PDB entry 9OGM | electron microscopy, 3.50 A resolution | chains I and J of the 17 polymer chains in the assembly

== Chain I ==
Name: BG18 Fab heavy chain
Organism: Homo sapiens
Notes: antibody fragment or engineered binder
Sequence (233 residues; row label = number of the first residue in the row; a row labelled like 82A-82C holds insertion residues (82A, then the next letters in order)):
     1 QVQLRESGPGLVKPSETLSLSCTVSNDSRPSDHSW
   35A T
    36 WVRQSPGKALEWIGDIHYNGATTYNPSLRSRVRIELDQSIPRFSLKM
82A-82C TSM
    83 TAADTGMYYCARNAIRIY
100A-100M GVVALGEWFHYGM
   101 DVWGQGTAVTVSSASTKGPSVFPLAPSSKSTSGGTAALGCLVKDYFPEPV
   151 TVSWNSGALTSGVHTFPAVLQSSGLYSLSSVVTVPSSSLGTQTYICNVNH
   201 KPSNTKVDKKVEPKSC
Not modelled in the structure: 1, 112-216
Cystine bridges: Cys22-Cys92
Covalently attached groups: N-acetylglucosamine (NAG) linked to Asn26

== Chain J ==
Name: BG18 Fab light chain
Organism: Homo sapiens
Notes: antibody fragment or engineered binder
Sequence (214 residues; numbered 1 to 213 plus 2 insertion-coded residues; 1 number in that range is skipped by the numbering (no residue carries it; nothing is unmodelled there); the number before each row is that of its first residue; a row labelled like 95A-95B holds insertion residues (95A, then the next letters in order)):
     1 SSELTQPPS
    11 VSVSPGQTARITCSGAPLTSRFTYWYRQKPGQAPVLIISRSSQRSSGWSG
    61 RFSASWSGTTVTLTIRGVQADDEADYYCQSSDTSD
95A-95B SY
    96 KMFGGGTKLTVLGQPKAAPSVTLFPPSSEELQANKATLVCLISDFYPGAV
   146 TVAWKADSSPVKAGVETTTPSKQSNNKYAASSYLSLTPEQWKSHRSYSCQ
   196 VTHEGSTVEKTVAPTECS
Not modelled in the structure: 1-2, 108-213
Cystine bridges: Cys23-Cys88
Residues lining bound ligands: N-acetylglucosamine (NAG; 2-acetamido-2-deoxy-beta-D-glucopyranose): Arg54, Ser55, Ala64

== Chain I / chain J interface ==
Contacting residue pairs (40):
  Val37(I) - Phe98(J)  hydrophobic
  Gln39(I) - Gln38(J)  hydrogen bond
  Gln39(I) - Tyr87(J)  hydrogen bond
  Lys43(I) - Tyr87(J)
  Ala44(I) - Tyr87(J)
  Ala44(I) - Gly99(J)
  Ala44(I) - Gly100(J)
  Leu45(I) - Gln38(J)
  Leu45(I) - Pro44(J)  hydrophobic
  Leu45(I) - Tyr87(J)  hydrophobic
  Leu45(I) - Phe98(J)
  Trp47(I) - Tyr95B(J)  hydrophobic
  Trp47(I) - Lys96(J)
  Trp47(I) - Phe98(J)  hydrophobic
  Asp50(I) - Lys96(J)  salt bridge
  Thr58(I) - Ser95A(J)
  Tyr59(I) - Tyr95B(J)
  Pro61(I) - Tyr95B(J)  hydrophobic
  Tyr91(I) - Gln38(J)  hydrogen bond
  Tyr91(I) - Ala43(J)  hydrophobic
  Tyr100(I) - Gln53(J)  hydrogen bond
  Phe100I(I) - Arg50(J)
  Phe100I(I) - Ser51(J)
  Phe100I(I) - Ser52(J)
  Phe100I(I) - Gln53(J)
  His100J(I) - Tyr34(J)  hydrogen bond (backbone-side chain)
  His100J(I) - Arg50(J)
  His100J(I) - Lys96(J)
  Tyr100K(I) - Tyr34(J)
  Tyr100K(I) - Leu46(J)
  Tyr100K(I) - Ser49(J)
  Tyr100K(I) - Arg50(J)
  Gly100L(I) - Tyr34(J)
  Gly100L(I) - Tyr36(J)
  Met100M(I) - Tyr36(J)  hydrogen bond (backbone-side chain)
  Met100M(I) - Leu46(J)
  Met100M(I) - Phe98(J)  hydrophobic
  Asp101(I) - Leu46(J)
  Trp103(I) - Pro44(J)
  Gly104(I) - Ala43(J)
Interface residues without a listed pair, chain I (22 interface residues in all): Glu46, Asn95
Interface residues without a listed pair, chain J (20 interface residues in all): Gln89, Gly101

== Overview ==
The interface between chain I and chain J involves 22 residues on one side and 20 on the other, with 6
hydrogen bonds and 1 salt bridge. Polar contacts include Asp50(I)-Lys96(J), Gln39(I)-Gln38(J) and
Gln39(I)-Tyr87(J). Ligands of chain J: N-acetylglucosamine. N-acetylglucosamine is covalently linked to
Asn26(I).
Chain I is BG18 Fab heavy chain and chain J is BG18 Fab light chain, both from Homo sapiens; the structure,
BG505 MD39.3 Env gp151 MPER nanodisc in complex with 10E8, BG18 and VRC01 Fabs (1x 10E8 ..., was determined by
electron microscopy together with 9OGL from the same study.
